Entry 7WS4 (electron microscopy, 3.70 A resolution); this record covers chains B and C of the 5 polymer chains in the assembly.

[Chain B (and C)]
Name: Spike glycoprotein
Source organism: Severe acute respiratory syndrome coronavirus 2
Notes: chain C of this document is another copy of the same molecule, construct and numbering; everything in this record applies to it too
UniProtKB: P0DTC2 (SPIKE_SARS2); aligned to UniProt positions 1-1208 over residues 1-1208
Sequence (1205 residues; numbered 1 to 1208 plus 2 insertion-coded residues; 5 numbers in that range are skipped by the numbering (no residue carries them; nothing is unmodelled there); the number before each row is that of its first residue; a row labelled like 214A-214B holds insertion residues (214A, then the next letters in order)):
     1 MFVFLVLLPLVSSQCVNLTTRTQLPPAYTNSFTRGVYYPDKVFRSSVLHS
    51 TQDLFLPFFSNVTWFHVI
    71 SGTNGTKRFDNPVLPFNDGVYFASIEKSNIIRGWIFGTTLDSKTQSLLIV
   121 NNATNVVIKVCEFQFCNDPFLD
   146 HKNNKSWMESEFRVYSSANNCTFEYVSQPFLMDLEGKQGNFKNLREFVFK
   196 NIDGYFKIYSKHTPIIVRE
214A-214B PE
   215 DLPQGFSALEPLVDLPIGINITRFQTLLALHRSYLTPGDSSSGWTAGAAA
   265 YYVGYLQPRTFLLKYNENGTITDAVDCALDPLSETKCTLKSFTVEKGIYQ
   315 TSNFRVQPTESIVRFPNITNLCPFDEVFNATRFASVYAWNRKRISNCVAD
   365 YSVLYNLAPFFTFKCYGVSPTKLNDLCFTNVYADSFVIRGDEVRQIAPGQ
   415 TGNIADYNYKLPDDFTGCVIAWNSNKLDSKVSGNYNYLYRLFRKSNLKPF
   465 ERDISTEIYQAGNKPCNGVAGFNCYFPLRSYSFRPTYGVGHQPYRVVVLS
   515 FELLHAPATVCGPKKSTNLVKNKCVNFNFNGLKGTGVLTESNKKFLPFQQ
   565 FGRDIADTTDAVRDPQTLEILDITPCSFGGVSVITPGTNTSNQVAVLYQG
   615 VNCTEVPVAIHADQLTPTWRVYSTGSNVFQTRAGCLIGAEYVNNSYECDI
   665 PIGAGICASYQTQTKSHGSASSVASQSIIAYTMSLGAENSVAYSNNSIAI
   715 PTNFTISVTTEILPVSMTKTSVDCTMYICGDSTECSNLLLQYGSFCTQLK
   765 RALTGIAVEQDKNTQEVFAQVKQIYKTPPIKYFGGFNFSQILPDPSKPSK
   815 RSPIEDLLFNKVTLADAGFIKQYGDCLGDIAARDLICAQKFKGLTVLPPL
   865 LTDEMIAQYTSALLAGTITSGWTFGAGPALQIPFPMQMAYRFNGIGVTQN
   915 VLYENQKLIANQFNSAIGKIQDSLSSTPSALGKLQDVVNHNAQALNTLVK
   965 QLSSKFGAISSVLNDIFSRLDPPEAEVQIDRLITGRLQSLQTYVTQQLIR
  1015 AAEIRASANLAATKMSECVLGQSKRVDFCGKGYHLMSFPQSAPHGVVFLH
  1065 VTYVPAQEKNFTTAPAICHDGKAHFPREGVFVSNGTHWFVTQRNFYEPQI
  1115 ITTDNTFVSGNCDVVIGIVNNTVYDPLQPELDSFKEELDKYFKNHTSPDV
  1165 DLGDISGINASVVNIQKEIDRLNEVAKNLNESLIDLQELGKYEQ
Not modelled in the structure: 1-13, 71-76, 146-152, 177-184, 211-214, 214A-214B, 248-256, 621-640, 676-690, 828-855, 1148-1208
Construct notes: variant Val-67 (Ala in P0DTC2), Ile-95 (Thr in P0DTC2), Asp-142 (Gly in P0DTC2), Ile-211 (Leu212 in P0DTC2), Asp-339 (Gly in P0DTC2), Leu-371 (Ser in P0DTC2), Pro-373 (Ser in P0DTC2), Phe-375 (Ser in P0DTC2), Asn-417 (Lys in P0DTC2), Lys-440 (Asn in P0DTC2), Ser-446 (Gly in P0DTC2), Asn-477 (Ser in P0DTC2), Lys-478 (Thr in P0DTC2), Ala-484 (Glu in P0DTC2), Arg-493 (Gln in P0DTC2), Ser-496 (Gly in P0DTC2), Arg-498 (Gln in P0DTC2), Tyr-501 (Asn in P0DTC2), His-505 (Tyr in P0DTC2), Lys-547 (Thr in P0DTC2), Gly-614 (Asp in P0DTC2), Tyr-655 (His in P0DTC2), Lys-679 (Asn in P0DTC2), His-681 (Pro in P0DTC2), Lys-764 (Asn in P0DTC2), Tyr-796 (Asp in P0DTC2), Lys-856 (Asn in P0DTC2), His-954 (Gln in P0DTC2), Lys-969 (Asn in P0DTC2), Phe-981 (Leu in P0DTC2); insertion (214, 214A-214B); engineered mutation Gly-682 (Arg in P0DTC2), Ser-683 (Arg in P0DTC2), Ser-685 (Arg in P0DTC2), Pro-817 (Phe in P0DTC2), Pro-892 (Ala in P0DTC2), Pro-899 (Ala in P0DTC2), Pro-942 (Ala in P0DTC2), Pro-986 (Lys in P0DTC2), Pro-987 (Val in P0DTC2)
Swiss-Prot annotation at these positions:
  - region: Asn-280 to Cys-301 (Putative superantigen), Arg-403 to Asp-405 (Integrin-binding motif), Asn-448 to Phe-456 (Immunodominant HLA epitope recognized by the CD8+), Ser-816 to Tyr-837 (Fusion peptide 1), Lys-835 to Phe-855 (Fusion peptide 2), Asp-1163 to Glu-1202 (Heptad repeat 2)
  - site: Arg-815, Ser-816 (Cleavage)
  - glycosylation: Asn-17 (N-linked (GlcNAc...) (complex) asparagine), Asn-61 (N-linked (GlcNAc...) (hybrid) asparagine), Asn-74 (N-linked (GlcNAc...) (complex) asparagine), Asn-122 (N-linked (GlcNAc...) (hybrid) asparagine), Asn-149 (N-linked (GlcNAc...) (complex) asparagine), Asn-165 (N-linked (GlcNAc...) (complex) asparagine), Asn-234 (N-linked (GlcNAc...) (high mannose) asparagine), Asn-282 (N-linked (GlcNAc...) (complex) asparagine), Thr-323 (O-linked (GalNAc) threonine), Ser-325 (O-linked (HexNAc...) serine), Asn-331 (N-linked (GlcNAc...) (complex) asparagine), Asn-343 (N-linked (GlcNAc...) (complex) asparagine), Asn-603 (N-linked (GlcNAc...) (hybrid) asparagine), Asn-616 (N-linked (GlcNAc...) (complex) asparagine), Asn-657 (N-linked (GlcNAc...) (complex) asparagine), Thr-676 (O-linked (GlcNAc...) threonine), Thr-678 (O-linked (GlcNAc...) threonine), Asn-709 (N-linked (GlcNAc...) (high mannose) asparagine), Asn-717 (N-linked (GlcNAc...) (hybrid) asparagine), Asn-801 (N-linked (GlcNAc...) (hybrid) asparagine) and 6 more in UniProt
Cystine bridges: Cys-15/Cys-136, Cys-131/Cys-166, Cys-291/Cys-301, Cys-336/Cys-361, Cys-379/Cys-432, Cys-480/Cys-488, Cys-538/Cys-590, Cys-617/Cys-649, Cys-662/Cys-671, Cys-738/Cys-760, Cys-743/Cys-749, Cys-1032/Cys-1043, Cys-1082/Cys-1126
Covalently attached groups: N-acetylglucosamine (NAG) linked to Asn-282, Asn-331, Asn-709, Asn-717, Asn-801, Asn-1074, Asn-1098, Asn-1134

[How chain B and chain C interact]
Contacting residue pairs (132):
  Lys-41(B) / Ala-520(C)
  Lys-41(B) / Phe-562(C)
  Lys-41(B) / Gln-563(C)
  Lys-41(B) / Gln-564(C)
  Val-42(B) / Gln-563(C)  hydrogen bond (backbone-side chain)
  Val-42(B) / Arg-567(C)
  Phe-43(B) / Phe-559(C)  hydrophobic
  Phe-43(B) / Gln-563(C)
  Phe-43(B) / Phe-565(C)
  Phe-43(B) / Gly-566(C)
  Phe-43(B) / Arg-567(C)  hydrogen bond (backbone-backbone)
  Val-47(B) / Ile-569(C)  hydrophobic
  Glu-132(B) / Ile-468(C)
  Asp-198(B) / Phe-464(C)
  Tyr-200(B) / Tyr-396(C)
  Tyr-200(B) / Glu-516(C)
  Pro-230(B) / Tyr-396(C)
  Gly-232(B) / Phe-464(C)
  Gly-232(B) / Glu-465(C)
  Gly-232(B) / Arg-466(C)
  Tyr-369(B) / Leu-455(C)
  Tyr-369(B) / Phe-456(C)
  Asn-370(B) / Tyr-489(C)  hydrogen bond (backbone-side chain)
  Lys-378(B) / Ser-496(C)
  Lys-378(B) / His-505(C)
  Cys-379(B) / His-505(C)
  Tyr-380(B) / His-505(C)
  Ser-383(B) / Asn-417(C)
  Lys-386(B) / Thr-415(C)  hydrogen bond
  Lys-386(B) / Gly-416(C)
  Lys-386(B) / Asn-417(C)
  Lys-386(B) / Asp-420(C)  salt bridge
  Gln-414(B) / Thr-500(C)  hydrogen bond (side chain-backbone)
  Ser-735(B) / Gln-314(C)
  Asp-737(B) / Asn-317(C)  hydrogen bond
  Asp-737(B) / Phe-592(C)
  Met-740(B) / Phe-592(C)  hydrophobic
  Asp-745(B) / Thr-549(C)
  Gln-755(B) / Ser-968(C)  hydrogen bond (backbone-side chain)
  Gln-755(B) / Lys-969(C)
  Gln-755(B) / Phe-970(C)  hydrogen bond (backbone-backbone)
  Tyr-756(B) / Ser-968(C)
  Tyr-756(B) / Phe-970(C)
  Gly-757(B) / Ser-968(C)  hydrogen bond (backbone-side chain)
  Ser-758(B) / Gln-965(C)  hydrogen bond (backbone-side chain)
  Phe-759(B) / Gln-965(C)
  Phe-759(B) / Gln-1002(C)
  Phe-759(B) / Ser-1003(C)
  Gln-762(B) / Gln-957(C)
  Gln-762(B) / Thr-961(C)  hydrogen bond
  Lys-764(B) / Gln-314(C)
  Arg-765(B) / Gln-957(C)  hydrogen bond
  Lys-786(B) / Gly-700(C)
  Lys-786(B) / Ala-701(C)
  Gln-787(B) / Ala-701(C)
  Gln-787(B) / Asn-703(C)  hydrogen bond
  Ile-788(B) / Ala-701(C)  hydrogen bond (backbone-backbone)
  Ile-788(B) / Glu-702(C)
  Ile-788(B) / Asn-703(C)  hydrogen bond (backbone-backbone)
  Tyr-789(B) / Asn-703(C)
  Lys-790(B) / Glu-702(C)
  Lys-790(B) / Asn-703(C)
  Pro-792(B) / Tyr-707(C)  hydrophobic
  Phe-797(B) / Tyr-707(C)
  Lys-856(B) / Ala-570(C)
  Pro-862(B) / Ala-647(C)  hydrophobic
  Pro-863(B) / Ala-668(C)  hydrogen bond (backbone-backbone)
  Leu-864(B) / Pro-665(C)  hydrophobic
  Leu-864(B) / Ala-668(C)
  Leu-864(B) / Gly-669(C)  hydrogen bond (backbone-backbone)
  Thr-866(B) / Ala-668(C)
  Thr-866(B) / Gly-669(C)
  Met-869(B) / Met-697(C)  hydrophobic
  Met-869(B) / Leu-699(C)  hydrophobic
  Gln-872(B) / Leu-699(C)
  Tyr-873(B) / Leu-699(C)
  Thr-883(B) / Val-705(C)
  Thr-883(B) / Tyr-707(C)
  Gly-889(B) / Lys-1045(C)
  Ala-890(B) / Gly-1046(C)
  Ala-890(B) / Pro-1069(C)
  Pro-892(B) / Pro-1069(C)
  Pro-892(B) / Glu-1072(C)
  Leu-894(B) / Ala-713(C)
  Leu-894(B) / Pro-715(C)  hydrophobic
  Leu-894(B) / Glu-1072(C)
  Gln-895(B) / Ala-706(C)
  Gln-895(B) / Ser-711(C)
  Gln-895(B) / Ile-712(C)
  Gln-895(B) / Ala-713(C)  hydrogen bond (backbone-backbone)
  Ile-896(B) / Tyr-707(C)
  Ile-896(B) / Ile-712(C)  hydrophobic
  Pro-897(B) / Tyr-707(C)  hydrophobic
  Pro-897(B) / Ser-708(C)
  Pro-897(B) / Ser-711(C)
  Phe-898(B) / Tyr-707(C)
  Met-900(B) / Thr-1077(C)  hydrogen bond
  Tyr-904(B) / Val-1094(C)
  Tyr-904(B) / Arg-1107(C)  hydrogen bond
  Asn-907(B) / Arg-1107(C)
  Gln-913(B) / Pro-1090(C)
  Gln-913(B) / Arg-1107(C)
  Asn-914(B) / Phe-1121(C)
  Asn-914(B) / Ser-1123(C)  hydrogen bond
  Tyr-917(B) / Pro-1079(C)
  Tyr-917(B) / Phe-1089(C)  hydrophobic
  Tyr-917(B) / Val-1129(C)  hydrophobic
  Glu-918(B) / Ser-1123(C)  hydrogen bond
  Glu-918(B) / Val-1128(C)
  Gln-920(B) / Ile-1130(C)
  Val-963(B) / Ala-570(C)  hydrophobic
  Leu-966(B) / Ala-570(C)
  Ser-967(B) / Ala-570(C)
  Ser-967(B) / Asp-571(C)
  Asn-978(B) / Lys-547(C)  hydrogen bond (side chain-backbone)
  Asn-978(B) / Gly-548(C)
  Asp-979(B) / Leu-546(C)
  Ser-982(B) / Leu-390(C)
  Ser-982(B) / Gly-545(C)
  Ser-982(B) / Lys-547(C)
  Arg-983(B) / Gly-381(C)
  Arg-983(B) / Val-382(C)
  Arg-983(B) / Ser-383(C)  hydrogen bond (backbone-backbone)
  Arg-983(B) / Leu-517(C)
  Leu-984(B) / Gly-381(C)
  Leu-984(B) / Lys-386(C)
  Asp-985(B) / Ser-383(C)  hydrogen bond
  Asp-994(B) / Arg-995(C)  salt bridge
  Gln-1005(B) / Thr-1006(C)
  Ser-1030(B) / Val-1040(C)
  Glu-1031(B) / Arg-1039(C)  salt bridge
  Arg-1039(B) / Arg-1039(C)
Other interface residues (no listed pair), chain B (102 interface residues in all): Arg-44, Gly-199, Pro-225, Ile-231, Asn-234, Asn-282, Leu-371, Thr-385, Thr-739, Gly-744, Thr-768, Gln-784, Tyr-796, Gly-857, Leu-861, Ser-884, Trp-886, Gly-891, Lys-964, Ser-975, Phe-981, Thr-1009, Leu-1012, Leu-1034, Gly-1035, Glu-1111, Glu-1144
Other interface residues (no listed pair), chain C (115 interface residues in all): Arg-319, Arg-403, Gln-409, Tyr-421, Pro-426, Pro-463, Phe-486, Tyr-501, Leu-518, Lys-557, Lys-558, Thr-572, Gln-613, Gly-667, Ile-670, Cys-671, Asn-709, Asn-710, Gly-971, Thr-1009, Gln-1010, Ile-1013, Asp-1041, Tyr-1047, Val-1068, Asn-1074, Ala-1078, Leu-1141, Leu-1145

[Summary]
102 residues of chain B and 115 residues of chain C are in contact, with 25 hydrogen bonds and 3 salt bridges.
Polar contacts include Lys-386(B)/Asp-420(C), Asp-994(B)/Arg-995(C) and Glu-1031(B)/Arg-1039(C).
N-acetylglucosamine is covalently linked to Asn-282(B), Asn-331(B), Asn-709(B), Asn-717(B), Asn-801(B) and
Asn-1074(B) and 2 more.
Chain B and chain C are both Spike glycoprotein (Severe acute respiratory syndrome coronavirus 2); the
structure, Ultrapotent SARS-CoV-2 neutralizing antibodies with protective efficacy against newly emerged
mutational variants, was determined by electron microscopy, deposited together with 7WS0, 7WS1, 7WS2, 7WS3,
7WS5, 7WS6 and 4 further entries.
